PDB entry 2YPQ | X-ray diffraction, 2.76 A resolution | chains A and B

[Chain A (and B)]
Protein: Phospho-2-dehydro-3-deoxyheptonate aldolase arog
Organism: Mycobacterium tuberculosis
Notes: EC 2.5.1.54; chain B of this document is another copy of the same molecule, construct and numbering; everything in this record applies to it too
UniProtKB: O53512 (AROG_MYCTU); numbering as in UniProt (aligned over 1-462)
Chain sequence (462 residues; each row starts with the number of its first residue):
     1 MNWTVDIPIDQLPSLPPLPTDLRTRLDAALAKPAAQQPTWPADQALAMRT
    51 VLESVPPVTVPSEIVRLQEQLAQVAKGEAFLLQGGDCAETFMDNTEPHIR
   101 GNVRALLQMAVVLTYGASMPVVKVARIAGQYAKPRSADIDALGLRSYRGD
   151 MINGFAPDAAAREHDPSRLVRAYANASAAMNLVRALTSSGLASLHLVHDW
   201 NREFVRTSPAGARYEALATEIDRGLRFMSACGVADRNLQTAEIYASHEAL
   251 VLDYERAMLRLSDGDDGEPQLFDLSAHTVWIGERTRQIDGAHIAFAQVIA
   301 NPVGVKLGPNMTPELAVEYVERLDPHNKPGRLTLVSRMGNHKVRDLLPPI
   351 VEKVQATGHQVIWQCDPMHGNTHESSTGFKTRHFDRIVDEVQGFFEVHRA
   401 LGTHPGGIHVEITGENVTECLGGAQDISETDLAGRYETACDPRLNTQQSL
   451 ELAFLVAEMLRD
Unresolved in the structure: 11-12 (chain B: 10-14)
Metal / ion sites: Mn2+: Cys87, His369, Glu411, Asp441
Small-molecule neighbours:
  - tryptophan (TRP): Leu107, Ala110, Val111, Lys123, Ala192, Ser193, Leu194, Val197, Ala230, Cys231, Asn237, Leu238, Gln239, Thr240, Ala241
  - tyrosine (TYR), molecule 1: Pro8, Ile9, Asp10, Val51, Val55, Val170, Tyr173, Ala174
  - tyrosine (TYR), molecule 2: Phe91, Asn94, Arg171, Ala174, Asn175, Ala178
Swiss-Prot annotation at these positions:
  - binding site (Mn(2+)): Cys87, His369, Glu411, Asp441
  - binding site (phosphoenolpyruvate): Arg126, Glu283, Arg284, Lys306, Arg337
From the paper describing this entry:
  - binding site for tyrosine: Pro16
  - mutagenesis - R171A: increased binding to tyrosine
  - mutagenesis - R256A: unchanged binding to Phe
  - mutagenesis - R256A: decreased binding to tyrosine

[How chain A and chain B interact]
Residue-residue contacts - 71 pairs, chain A then chain B:
  Trp3(A) with Ile7(B), hydrogen bond (backbone-backbone)
  Thr4(A) with Thr4(B); Val5(B); Ile7(B)
  Val5(A) with Trp3(B); Thr4(B); Val5(B), hydrogen bond (backbone-backbone); Ile7(B), hydrophobic; Met48(B), hydrophobic
  Asp6(A) with Asn2(B); Trp3(B); Thr4(B), hydrogen bond
  Ile7(A) with Asn2(B); Trp3(B), hydrogen bond (backbone-backbone); Val170(B), hydrophobic
  Pro8(A) with Asn2(B); Ser167(B); Arg171(B), hydrogen bond (backbone-side chain)
  Ile9(A) with Met1(B); Asn2(B); Trp3(B)
  Asp10(A) with Arg171(B)
  Pro13(A) with Met92(B), hydrophobic
  Leu15(A) with Pro97(B), hydrophobic
  Pro56(A) with Asn94(B); Ile99(B), hydrophobic; Ala178(B), hydrophobic
  Pro57(A) with Glu96(B); Asn181(B)
  Val58(A) with Asn181(B), hydrogen bond (backbone-side chain)
  Val60(A) with Ser189(B)
  Ser62(A) with Ser189(B); Gly190(B), hydrogen bond (side chain-backbone)
  Glu63(A) with Ala185(B); Ser188(B); Ser189(B), hydrogen bond
  Asn94(A) with Pro56(B)
  Glu96(A) with Pro57(B)
  Ser167(A) with Asn2(B); Trp3(B)
  Val170(A) with Trp3(B)
  Arg171(A) with Thr4(B); Val5(B); Asp6(B), salt bridge
  Tyr173(A) with Ala178(B)
  Ala174(A) with Trp3(B), hydrophobic
  Ser177(A) with Ala178(B); Asn181(B)
  Ala178(A) with Pro56(B); Tyr173(B); Ser177(B)
  Met180(A) with Asn181(B)
  Asn181(A) with Pro57(B); Val58(B); Met180(B); Asn181(B), hydrogen bond (side chain-backbone); Arg184(B), hydrogen bond
  Leu182(A) with Val60(B), hydrophobic
  Arg184(A) with Asn181(B), hydrogen bond; Arg184(B); Ala185(B)
  Ala185(A) with Glu63(B); Arg184(B)
  Ser188(A) with Glu63(B)
  Ser189(A) with Val60(B); Ser62(B), hydrogen bond; Glu63(B)
  Gly190(A) with Ser62(B)
  Arg236(A) with Arg236(B); Asn237(B)
  Asn237(A) with Arg236(B)
Other interface residues (no listed pair), chain A (40 interface residues in all): Ser54, Thr95, Ile99, Leu186, Thr240
Other interface residues (no listed pair), chain B (38 interface residues in all): Ser54, Thr95, Asp165, Leu182

[Summary]
The interface between chain A and chain B involves 40 residues on one side and 38 on the other; the contacts
include 12 hydrogen bonds and 1 salt bridge. Polar pairs include Arg171(A)-Asp6(B), Asp6(A)-Thr4(B) and
Pro8(A)-Arg171(B). The paper reports a binding site for tyrosine at Pro16(A); R171A of chain A increases
binding to tyrosine.
Both chains are Phospho-2-dehydro-3-deoxyheptonate aldolase arog (Mycobacterium tuberculosis). Entry 2YPQ
(3-deoxy-D-arabino-heptulosonate 7-phosphate synthase with tryptophan and tyrosine bound) was determined by
X-ray diffraction together with 2YPO and 2YPP from the same study.
